Entry 8X5D (electron microscopy, 3.10 A resolution); this record covers chains N and O of the 13 polymer chains in the assembly.

== Chain N ==
Protein: CRISPR system Cms protein Csm5
Source organism: Mycobacterium tuberculosis
UniProt: A0A0T5YG06 (A0A0T5YG06_MYCTX); residue numbers follow UniProt; this construct covers 1-375
Amino-acid sequence (378 residues; each row starts with the number of its first residue; numbers below 1 keep their minus sign (Met-2 is residue -2)):
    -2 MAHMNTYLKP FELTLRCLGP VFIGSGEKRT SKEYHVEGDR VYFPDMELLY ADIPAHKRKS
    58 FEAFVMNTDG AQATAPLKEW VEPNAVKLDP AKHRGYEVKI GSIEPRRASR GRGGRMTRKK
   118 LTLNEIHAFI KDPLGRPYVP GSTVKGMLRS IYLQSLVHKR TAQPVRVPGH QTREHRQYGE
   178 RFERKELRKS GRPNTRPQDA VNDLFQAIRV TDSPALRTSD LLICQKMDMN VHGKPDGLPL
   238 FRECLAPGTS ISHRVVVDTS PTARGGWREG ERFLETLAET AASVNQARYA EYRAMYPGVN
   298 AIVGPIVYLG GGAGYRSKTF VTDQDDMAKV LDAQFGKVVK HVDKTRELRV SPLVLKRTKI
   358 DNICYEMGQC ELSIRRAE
Not modelled in the structure: -2 to 0, 108-112
Differences from the reference sequence: initiating methionine (-2); expression tag (-1 to 0)

== Chain O ==
Molecule: 184-nt RNA strand
Source organism: Mycobacterium tuberculosis
Sequence (184 nucleotides; each row starts with the number of its first residue; numbers below 1 keep their minus sign (G-27 is residue -27)):
   -27 GUCGUCAGAC CCAAAACCCC GAGAGGGGAC GGAAACUUAA AACCGUGUUG CACUGCAACC
    33 CGGAAUUCUU GCACGUCGUC AGACCCAAAA CCCCGAGAGG GGACGGAAAC UUAAAACCGU
    93 GUUGCACUGC AACCCGGAAU UCUUGCACGU CGUCAGACCC AAAACCCCGA GAGGGGACGG
   153 AAAC
Not modelled in the structure: -27 to 3, 51-156

== Interface between chain N and chain O ==
Pairs across the interface - 46 pairs, chain N then chain O:
  Gly21(N) - A45(O)  hydrogen bond to the sugar
  Gly21(N) - C46(O)  hydrogen bond to the phosphate
  Gly23(N) - A45(O)  base contact
  Ser139(N) - C44(O)  sugar contact
  Ser139(N) - A45(O)  hydrogen bond to the phosphate
  Thr140(N) - C44(O)  base contact
  Thr140(N) - A45(O)  hydrogen bond to the phosphate
  Lys142(N) - G43(O)  salt bridge to the phosphate
  Gly143(N) - C44(O)  base contact
  Arg146(N) - U42(O)  phosphate contact
  Arg146(N) - G43(O)  salt bridge to the phosphate
  Arg146(N) - C44(O)  phosphate contact
  Arg185(N) - U42(O)  sugar contact
  Ala197(N) - U41(O)  hydrogen bond to the sugar
  Ala197(N) - U42(O)  sugar contact
  Val198(N) - U41(O)  sugar contact
  Asp200(N) - U42(O)  sugar contact
  Phe202(N) - U42(O)  phosphate contact
  Gln203(N) - U41(O)  hydrogen bond to the sugar
  Gln203(N) - U42(O)  phosphate contact
  Lys223(N) - C49(O)  base contact
  Asp225(N) - C49(O)  sugar contact
  Asp233(N) - C49(O)  sugar contact
  Leu235(N) - C49(O)  base contact
  Gly307(N) - C44(O)  base contact
  Gly307(N) - C46(O)  phosphate contact
  Gly308(N) - C46(O)  phosphate contact
  Gly308(N) - G47(O)  phosphate contact
  Gly309(N) - G47(O)  hydrogen bond to the phosphate
  Ala310(N) - G47(O)  hydrogen bond to the phosphate
  Gly311(N) - G47(O)  hydrogen bond to the phosphate
  Gly311(N) - U48(O)  phosphate contact
  Tyr312(N) - G47(O)  phosphate contact
  Tyr312(N) - U48(O)  hydrogen bond to the phosphate
  Ser314(N) - C44(O)  hydrogen bond to the base
  Lys315(N) - C44(O)  base contact
  Lys315(N) - C46(O)  hydrogen bond to the phosphate
  Lys315(N) - G47(O)  salt bridge to the phosphate
  Phe332(N) - U48(O)  sugar contact
  Val336(N) - G50(O)  phosphate contact
  His338(N) - U48(O)  phosphate contact
  Pro349(N) - U48(O)  phosphate contact
  Pro349(N) - C49(O)  phosphate contact
  Leu350(N) - C49(O)  hydrogen bond to the phosphate
  Val351(N) - C49(O)  phosphate contact
  Lys353(N) - U48(O)  salt bridge to the phosphate
Other interface residues (no listed pair), chain N (41 interface residues in all): Phe19, Ile20, Ser22, Met144, Ser147, Asp196, Leu306, Leu328, Gln331

== Overview ==
41 residues of chain N and 10 residues of chain O are in contact; the contacts include 13 hydrogen bonds and 4
salt bridges. Polar pairs include Ser314(N)-C44(O), Gly21(N)-A45(O) and Ala197(N)-U41(O).
Here chain N is CRISPR system Cms protein Csm5 and chain O is a 184-nt RNA strand, both from Mycobacterium
tuberculosis. Entry 8X5D (The cryo-EM structure of the Mycobacterium tuberculosis CRISPR-Csm complex) was
determined by electron microscopy (same publication as 8WFX).
